Entry 6TD5 (electron microscopy, 3.20 A resolution); this record covers chains f and g of the 28 polymer chains in the assembly.

[Chain f]
Name: Proteasome subunit alpha type
From: Leishmania donovani
Notes: EC 3.4.25.1
Amino-acid sequence (428 residues; row label = number of the first residue in the row):
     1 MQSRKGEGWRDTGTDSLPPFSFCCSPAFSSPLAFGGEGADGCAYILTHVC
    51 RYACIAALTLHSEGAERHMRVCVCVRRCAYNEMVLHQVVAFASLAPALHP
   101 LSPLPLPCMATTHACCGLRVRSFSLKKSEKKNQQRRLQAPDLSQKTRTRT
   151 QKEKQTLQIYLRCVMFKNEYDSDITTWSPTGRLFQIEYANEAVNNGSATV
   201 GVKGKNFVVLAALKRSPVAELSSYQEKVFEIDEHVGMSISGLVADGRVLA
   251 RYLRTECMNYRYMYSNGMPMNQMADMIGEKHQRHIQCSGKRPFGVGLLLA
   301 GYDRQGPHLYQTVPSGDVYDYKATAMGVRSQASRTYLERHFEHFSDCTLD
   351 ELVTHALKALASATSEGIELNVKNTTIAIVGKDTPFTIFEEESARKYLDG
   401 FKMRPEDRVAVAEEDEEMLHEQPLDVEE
Disordered / not traced: 1-167, 406-428

[Chain g]
Name: Proteasome endopeptidase complex
From: Leishmania donovani
Notes: EC 3.4.25.1
Amino-acid sequence (238 residues; numbered 1 to 238; the number before each row is that of its first residue):
     1 MAGTGSGHDQSTDVFSAEGRVFQVEYAGKAVDNSSTAVAACCKDGVVVAV
    51 EKVHTSRMLEKGSNNRIHAVDRQAGICICGLLPDGRAIVSRARQEAENSR
   101 DIFATPIRGSVLANRVGEFMHAYTTHFAYRPFGCSAIIASYADDGPQLFV
   151 SDPSGTVAGYYGVALGKAKTVAKSELEKLDFSSLTCDEAVGKLASILHEV
   201 HDKQKDKLYEVEVAWVCDKSDRKFVHVPADMVPAETSH
Disordered / not traced: 1-5, 236-238

[Interface between chain f and chain g]
Pairs across the interface - 57 pairs, chain f then chain g:
  Glu-169(f) with Gln-10(g)
  Tyr-170(f) with Asp-9(g), hydrogen bond; Gln-10(g)
  Thr-175(f) with Ala-128(g); Arg-130(g)
  Thr-176(f) with Gln-10(g), hydrogen bond (side chain-backbone); Gln-23(g)
  Trp-177(f) with Gln-23(g), hydrogen bond (backbone-side chain); Tyr-26(g), hydrophobic; Ala-27(g); Ala-30(g), hydrophobic; Arg-130(g); Pro-131(g), hydrogen bond (side chain-backbone); Gly-133(g)
  Ser-178(f) with Tyr-26(g)
  Pro-179(f) with Tyr-26(g), hydrophobic; Lys-29(g)
  Thr-180(f) with Asn-33(g), hydrogen bond (backbone-side chain)
  Gly-181(f) with Tyr-26(g)
  Leu-183(f) with Arg-130(g)
  Lys-203(f) with Glu-60(g), salt bridge
  Asp-275(f) with Arg-86(g), salt bridge
  Gln-282(f) with Pro-83(g); Ala-87(g)
  Ile-285(f) with Arg-130(g), hydrogen bond (backbone-side chain)
  Gln-286(f) with Tyr-123(g); Ala-128(g); Tyr-129(g); Arg-130(g), hydrogen bond (side chain-backbone); Phe-132(g)
  Cys-287(f) with Ala-128(g); Tyr-129(g), hydrophobic
  Ser-288(f) with Ala-128(g), hydrogen bond (backbone-backbone)
  Ser-315(f) with Pro-83(g)
  Gly-316(f) with Pro-83(g)
  Asp-317(f) with Leu-82(g); Pro-83(g)
  Val-318(f) with Asn-64(g)
  Tyr-319(f) with Leu-59(g), hydrophobic; Ser-63(g); Asn-64(g)
  Asp-320(f) with Leu-59(g); Glu-60(g), hydrogen bond (backbone-backbone); Ser-63(g), hydrogen bond (backbone-side chain)
  Tyr-321(f) with Met-58(g); Leu-59(g), hydrophobic
  Lys-322(f) with Met-58(g), hydrogen bond (backbone-backbone); Glu-60(g), salt bridge
  Ala-323(f) with Met-58(g)
  Arg-334(f) with Met-58(g)
  Leu-337(f) with Met-58(g)
  Glu-338(f) with Ser-56(g); Arg-57(g); Met-58(g)
  Phe-341(f) with Arg-57(g); Met-58(g), hydrophobic
  Glu-342(f) with Arg-57(g), salt bridge
Also at the interface, not in a pair above, chain f (33 interface residues in all): Ile-186, Glu-279
Also at the interface, not in a pair above, chain g (30 interface residues in all): Leu-81, Asp-84, Ser-90, Phe-127

[Summary]
Chain f and chain g form an interface of 33 and 30 residues respectively; the contacts include 11 hydrogen
bonds and 4 salt bridges. Among the polar pairs are Lys-203(f)/Glu-60(g), Asp-275(f)/Arg-86(g) and
Lys-322(f)/Glu-60(g).
Chain f is Proteasome subunit alpha type and chain g is Proteasome endopeptidase complex, both from Leishmania
donovani; the structure, Leishmania tarentolae proteasome 20S subunit complexed with LXE408 and bortezomib,
was determined by electron microscopy together with 6TCZ from the same study.
